PDB entry 5CGI | X-ray diffraction, 2.80 A resolution | chains L and M of the 28 polymer chains in the assembly

Chain L:
Name: Proteasome subunit beta type-6
From: Saccharomyces cerevisiae (strain ATCC 204508 / S288c)
Notes: EC 3.4.25.1
Reference sequence: P23724 (PSB6_YEAST); residues 1-222 here correspond to UniProt positions 20-241 (UniProt number = residue number + 19)
Sequence (222 residues; numbered 1 to 222; the number before each row is that of its first residue):
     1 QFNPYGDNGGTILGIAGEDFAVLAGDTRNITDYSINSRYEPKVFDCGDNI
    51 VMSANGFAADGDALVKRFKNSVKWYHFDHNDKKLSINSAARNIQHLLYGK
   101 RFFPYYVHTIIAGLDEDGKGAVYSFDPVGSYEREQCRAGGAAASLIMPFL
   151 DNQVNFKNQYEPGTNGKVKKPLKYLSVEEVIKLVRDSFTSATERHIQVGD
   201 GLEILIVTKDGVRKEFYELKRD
Metal / ion sites: Mg2+: Asp222 (shared with 2 residues of chain V)
Small-molecule neighbours: 04C (1,2,4-trideoxy-4-methyl-2-{[N-(morpholin-4-ylacetyl)-L-alanyl-O-methyl-L-tyrosyl]amino}-1-phenyl-D-xylitol): Arg101, Asp126, Pro127, Val128

Chain M:
Name: Proteasome subunit beta type-7
From: Saccharomyces cerevisiae (strain ATCC 204508 / S288c)
Notes: EC 3.4.25.1
Reference sequence: P30657 (PSB7_YEAST); residues -12 to 233 here correspond to UniProt positions 21-266 (UniProt number = residue number + 33)
Sequence (246 residues; numbered -12 to 233; the number before each row is that of its first residue; numbers below 1 keep their minus sign (Thr-12 is residue -12)):
   -12 TQIANAGASPMVNTQQPIVTGTSVISMKYDNGVIIAADNLGSYGSLLRFN
    38 GVERLIPVGDNTVVGISGDISDMQHIERLLKDLVTENAYDNPLADAEEAL
    88 EPSYIFEYLATVMYQRRSKMNPLWNAIIVAGVQSNGDQFLRYVNLLGVTY
   138 SSPTLATGFGAHMANPLLRKVVDRESDIPKTTVQVAEEAIVNAMRVLYYR
   188 DARSSRNFSLAIIDKNTGLTFKKNLQVENMKWDFAKDIKGYGTQKI
Not modelled in the structure: -12 to 0

Interface between chain L and chain M:
Contacting residue pairs (41):
  Gln1(L) with Thr1(M), hydrogen bond
  Phe2(L) with Thr1(M); Arg104(M); Met107(M), hydrophobic; Pro109(M), hydrophobic; Trp111(M), hydrophobic; Leu132(M), hydrophobic
  Asn3(L) with Leu133(M)
  Pro4(L) with Arg104(M), hydrogen bond (backbone-side chain); Met107(M), hydrophobic; Leu133(M)
  Tyr5(L) with Arg104(M)
  Asn8(L) with Val135(M)
  Asn29(L) with Tyr137(M)
  Ser34(L) with His149(M), hydrogen bond
  Ile35(L) with Arg156(M), hydrogen bond (backbone-side chain)
  Asn36(L) with Tyr137(M), hydrogen bond; Ser139(M); Arg156(M)
  Ser37(L) with Ser138(M), hydrogen bond (side chain-backbone)
  Glu40(L) with Arg128(M), salt bridge; Tyr137(M); Ser138(M), hydrogen bond (side chain-backbone)
  Phe57(L) with Arg104(M); Leu133(M); Val135(M), hydrophobic
  Ala59(L) with Tyr101(M); Leu133(M); Gly134(M); Val135(M)
  Asp60(L) with Tyr101(M), hydrogen bond; Arg104(M), salt bridge
  Asp62(L) with Thr136(M), hydrogen bond
  Ala63(L) with Tyr101(M)
  Lys66(L) with Glu94(M), salt bridge
  Phe103(L) with Arg104(M); Ser105(M)
  Tyr105(L) with Tyr101(M)
  Glu218(L) with Arg161(M), salt bridge
  Arg221(L) with Asp160(M), salt bridge; Arg161(M)
Interface residues without a listed pair, chain L (24 interface residues in all): Gly6, Tyr39
Interface residues without a listed pair, chain M (23 interface residues in all): Leu142, Ala148

Overview:
Chain L and chain M form an interface of 24 and 23 residues respectively, with 9 hydrogen bonds and 5 salt
bridges. Polar pairs include Glu40(L)-Arg128(M), Asp60(L)-Arg104(M) and Lys66(L)-Glu94(M). Chain L binds
compound 04C.
Here chain L is Proteasome subunit beta type-6 and chain M is Proteasome subunit beta type-7, both from
Saccharomyces cerevisiae (strain ATCC 204508 / S288c). Entry 5CGI (Yeast 20S proteasome beta5-G48C mutant in
complex with ONX 0914) was determined by X-ray diffraction, deposited together with 5CGH, 5CGF and 5CGG.
